1UOS - chains A and B; structure by X-ray diffraction, 2.70 A resolution.

# Chain A
Name: Convulxin alpha
Source organism: Crotalus durissus terrificus
UniProt: O93426 (CVXA_CRODU); residues -1 to 133 here correspond to UniProt positions 24-158 (UniProt number = residue number + 25)
Amino-acid sequence (135 residues; each row starts with the number of its first residue; numbers below 1 keep their minus sign (Gly-1 is residue -1)):
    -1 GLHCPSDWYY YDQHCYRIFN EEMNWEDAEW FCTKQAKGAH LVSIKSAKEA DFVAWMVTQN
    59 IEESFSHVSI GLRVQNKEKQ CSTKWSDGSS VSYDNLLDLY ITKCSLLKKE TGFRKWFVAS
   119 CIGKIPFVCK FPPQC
Unresolved in the structure: -1 to 0
Disulfide bonds: Cys2-Cys13, Cys30-Cys127, Cys102-Cys119

# Chain B
Name: Convulxin beta
Source organism: Crotalus durissus terrificus
UniProt: O93427 (CVXB_CRODU); residues -1 to 124 here correspond to UniProt positions 23-148 (UniProt number = residue number + 24)
Amino-acid sequence (126 residues; row label = number of the first residue in the row; numbers below 1 keep their minus sign (Ala-1 is residue -1)):
    -1 AGFCCPSHWS SYDRYCYKVF KQEMTWADAE KFCTQQHTGS HLVSFHSTEE VDFVVKMTHQ
    59 SLKSTFFWIG ANNIWNKCNW QWSDGTKPEY KEWHEEFECL ISRTFDNQWL SAPCSDTYSF
   119 VCKFEA
Unresolved in the structure: -1 to 0
Disulfide bonds: Cys3-Cys14, Cys31-Cys120, Cys97-Cys112

# Interface between chain A and chain B
Disulfides between the chains: Cys79(A)-Cys76(B), Cys133(A)-Cys2(B)
Contacting residue pairs (95):
  Trp23(A) with Ser81(B)
  Glu27(A) with Ser81(B), hydrogen bond
  His38(A) with Ser81(B), hydrogen bond (side chain-backbone); Asp82(B)
  Leu39(A) with Ser81(B)
  Val40(A) with Trp80(B)
  Ser41(A) with Trp80(B); Asp82(B)
  Ile42(A) with Trp80(B); Tyr88(B)
  Lys43(A) with Asp82(B), salt bridge; Thr84(B), hydrogen bond; Tyr88(B)
  Ser44(A) with Tyr88(B)
  Ala45(A) with Tyr88(B), hydrogen bond (backbone-side chain)
  Ala48(A) with Glu90(B)
  Gly69(A) with Gln79(B); Trp80(B); Ser81(B), hydrogen bond (backbone-backbone)
  Leu70(A) with Trp78(B); Gln79(B); Trp80(B); Trp91(B), hydrophobic
  Arg71(A) with Asn77(B); Trp78(B); Gln79(B), hydrogen bond (backbone-backbone)
  Val72(A) with Cys76(B), hydrophobic; Asn77(B); Trp78(B), hydrophobic
  Gln73(A) with Asn77(B), hydrogen bond (backbone-backbone); Gln79(B)
  Asn74(A) with Cys76(B); Asn77(B), hydrogen bond (side chain-backbone)
  Lys77(A) with Trp73(B)
  Gln78(A) with Ile72(B); Trp73(B)
  Cys79(A) with Ile72(B), hydrogen bond (backbone-backbone); Lys75(B); Cys76(B), disulfide
  Ser80(A) with Asn70(B); Lys75(B), hydrogen bond
  Trp83(A) with Val41(B); Ser42(B); Phe43(B); His44(B); Ile67(B), hydrophobic; Gly68(B); Ala69(B); Trp107(B), hydrophobic
  Ser84(A) with Trp24(B); Glu28(B), hydrogen bond; His39(B), hydrogen bond (backbone-side chain); Leu40(B); Gly68(B), hydrogen bond (backbone-backbone)
  Asp85(A) with His39(B); Ser42(B), hydrogen bond
  Ser87(A) with Ser42(B); His44(B), hydrogen bond
  Ser88(A) with His44(B), hydrogen bond (backbone-side chain)
  Ser90(A) with His44(B), hydrogen bond
  Tyr91(A) with Phe43(B); His44(B); Ser45(B); Thr46(B), hydrogen bond; Val49(B), hydrophobic; Trp107(B)
  Asp92(A) with Trp107(B)
  Asn93(A) with Asn105(B); Gln106(B); Trp107(B), hydrogen bond (backbone-backbone)
  Leu94(A) with Trp107(B); Leu108(B), hydrophobic
  Leu95(A) with Arg101(B); Gln106(B); Trp107(B), hydrogen bond (backbone-backbone)
  Tyr98(A) with Trp73(B); Leu108(B); Ser109(B)
  Ile99(A) with Trp73(B), hydrophobic
  Thr100(A) with Trp73(B), hydrogen bond; Trp78(B)
  Lys101(A) with Trp78(B)
  Cys102(A) with Trp78(B)
  Arg112(A) with Glu90(B), salt bridge
  Lys113(A) with Glu90(B)
  Trp114(A) with Trp80(B), hydrophobic; Tyr88(B); Lys89(B); Glu90(B), hydrogen bond (backbone-backbone); Trp91(B); His92(B), hydrogen bond (backbone-backbone)
  Phe115(A) with His92(B)
  Val116(A) with Trp78(B), hydrophobic; Trp91(B), hydrophobic; Glu94(B)
Interface residues without a listed pair, chain A (45 interface residues in all): Ile68, Lys82, Ser103
Interface residues without a listed pair, chain B (42 interface residues in all): Lys85, Pro86, Glu93, Leu98

# Overview
45 residues of chain A and 42 residues of chain B are in contact; the contacts include 2 disulfide bonds, 23
hydrogen bonds and 2 salt bridges. Among the polar pairs are Lys43(A)-Asp82(B), Arg112(A)-Glu90(B) and
Glu27(A)-Ser81(B).
Here chain A is Convulxin alpha and chain B is Convulxin beta, both from Crotalus durissus terrificus. Entry
1UOS (The Crystal Structure of the Snake Venom Toxin Convulxin) was determined by X-ray diffraction.
